7XN5 - chains A and C of the 4 polymer chains in the assembly; structure by electron microscopy, 3.18 A resolution.

[Chain A (and C)]
Molecule: Caspase-3
From: Homo sapiens
Notes: EC 3.4.22.56; chain C of this document is another copy of the same molecule, construct and numbering; everything in this record applies to it too
UniProtKB: P42574 (CASP3_HUMAN); residue numbers follow UniProt; this construct covers 1-277
Sequence (277 residues; each row starts with the number of its first residue):
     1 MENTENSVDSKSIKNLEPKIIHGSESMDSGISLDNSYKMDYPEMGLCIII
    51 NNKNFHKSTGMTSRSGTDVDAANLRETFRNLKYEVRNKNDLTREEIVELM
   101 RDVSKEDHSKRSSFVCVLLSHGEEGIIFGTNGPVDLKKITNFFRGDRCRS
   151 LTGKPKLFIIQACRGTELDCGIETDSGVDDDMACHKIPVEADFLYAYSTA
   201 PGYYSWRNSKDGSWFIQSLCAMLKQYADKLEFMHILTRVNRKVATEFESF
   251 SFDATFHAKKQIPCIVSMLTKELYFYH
Unresolved in the structure: 1-34, 173-182, 250-259, 277 (chain C: 1-34, 54-67, 122-132, 163-184, 202-211, 247-260, 277)
UniProt features mapped onto this chain:
  - active site: His121, Cys163
  - modified residue: Met1 (N-acetylmethionine), Lys11 (N6-acetyllysine), Ser26 (Phosphoserine), Cys163 (S-nitrosocysteine), Arg207 (Microbial infection: ADP-riboxanated arginine)
  - mutagenesis: Asp9 (D9A: In P3-D3A mutant; abolished cleavage and activation, leading to prevent thiol protease activity; when associated with A-28 and A-175), Asp28 (D28A: In P3-D3A mutant; abolished cleavage and activation, leading to prevent thiol protease activity; when associated with A-9 and A-175), Asp175 (D175A: In P3-D3A mutant; abolished cleavage and activation, leading to prevent thiol protease activity; when associated with A-9 and A-28), Arg207 (R207A: Abolished ADP-riboxanation by C.violaceum CopC)

[Chain A / chain C interface]
Contacting residue pairs - 38 pairs, chain A then chain C:
  Asn35(A) - Arg241(C)
  Ala183(A) - Ile187(C)
  Cys184(A) - Lys186(C)  hydrogen bond
  Cys184(A) - Ile187(C)
  His185(A) - His185(C)
  His185(A) - Ile187(C)
  Val189(A) - Ile262(C)  hydrophobic
  Ala191(A) - Ile262(C)  hydrophobic
  Glu231(A) - His234(C)  salt bridge
  Met233(A) - Met233(C)  hydrophobic
  His234(A) - Glu231(C)  salt bridge
  His234(A) - His234(C)  hydrogen bond
  His234(A) - Glu272(C)  salt bridge
  Thr237(A) - Thr270(C)
  Arg238(A) - Asn35(C)  hydrogen bond
  Asn240(A) - Leu269(C)
  Arg241(A) - Asn35(C)  hydrogen bond (side chain-backbone)
  Arg241(A) - Thr270(C)  hydrogen bond (side chain-backbone)
  Arg241(A) - Lys271(C)
  Ile262(A) - Val189(C)
  Ile262(A) - Glu190(C)
  Cys264(A) - Ser267(C)
  Ile265(A) - Ile265(C)
  Ile265(A) - Val266(C)
  Ile265(A) - Ser267(C)  hydrogen bond (backbone-backbone)
  Val266(A) - Ile265(C)
  Ser267(A) - Ile265(C)  hydrogen bond (backbone-backbone)
  Met268(A) - Ile262(C)
  Met268(A) - Pro263(C)
  Leu269(A) - Thr237(C)  hydrogen bond (backbone-side chain)
  Leu269(A) - Asn240(C)
  Thr270(A) - Thr237(C)
  Thr270(A) - Arg241(C)  hydrogen bond (backbone-side chain)
  Thr270(A) - Ile262(C)
  Lys271(A) - Thr237(C)
  Lys271(A) - Arg241(C)
  Glu272(A) - His234(C)  salt bridge
  Glu272(A) - Arg238(C)  salt bridge
Also at the interface, not in a pair above, chain A (28 interface residues in all): Ile187, Glu190, Thr245, Gln261, Pro263
Also at the interface, not in a pair above, chain C (29 interface residues in all): Lys137, Pro188, Ala191, Ala244, Gln261, Cys264, Met268

[Summary]
Chain A and chain C form an interface of 28 and 29 residues respectively, with 9 hydrogen bonds and 5 salt
bridges. Among the polar pairs are Glu231(A)-His234(C), His234(A)-Glu272(C) and Glu272(A)-Arg238(C).
Chain A and chain C are both Caspase-3 (Homo sapiens); the structure, Cryo-EM structure of CopC-CaM-caspase-3
with ADPR, was determined by electron microscopy together with 7XN4 and 7XN6 from the same study.
